Entry 3IBC (X-ray diffraction, 2.75 A resolution); this record covers chains A and C of the 6 polymer chains in the assembly.

[Chain A]
Protein: Caspase-7
From: Homo sapiens
Notes: EC 3.4.22.60; fragment: P20 subunit
UniProtKB: P55210 (CASP7_HUMAN); numbering as in UniProt (aligned over 24-196)
Chain sequence (173 residues; each row starts with the number of its first residue):
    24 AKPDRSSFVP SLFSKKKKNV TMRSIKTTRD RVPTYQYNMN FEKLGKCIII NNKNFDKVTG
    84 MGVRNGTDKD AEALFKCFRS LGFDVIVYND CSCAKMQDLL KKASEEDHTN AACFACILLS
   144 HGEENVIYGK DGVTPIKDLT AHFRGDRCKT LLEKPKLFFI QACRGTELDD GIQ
Not modelled in the structure: 24-56

[Chain C]
Protein: Caspase-7
From: Homo sapiens
Notes: EC 3.4.22.60; fragment: P20 subunit
UniProtKB: P55210 (CASP7_HUMAN); residues 324-496 here correspond to UniProt positions 24-196 (UniProt number = residue number - 300)
Chain sequence (173 residues; each row starts with the number of its first residue):
   324 AKPDRSSFVP SLFSKKKKNV TMRSIKTTRD RVPTYQYNMN FEKLGKCIII NNKNFDKVTG
   384 MGVRNGTDKD AEALFKCFRS LGFDVIVYND CSCAKMQDLL KKASEEDHTN AACFACILLS
   444 HGEENVIYGK DGVTPIKDLT AHFRGDRCKT LLEKPKLFFI QACRGTELDD GIQ
Not modelled in the structure: 324-356

[Interface between chain A and chain C]
Contacting residue pairs (9):
  Gly168(A) - Ile495(C)
  Asp169(A) - Ile495(C)
  Lys172(A) - Ile495(C)
  Lys172(A) - Gln496(C)
  Leu175(A) - Ile495(C)  hydrophobic
  Glu190(A) - Lys460(C)  salt bridge
  Ile195(A) - Lys472(C)
  Ile195(A) - Leu475(C)  hydrophobic
  Gln196(A) - Leu475(C)
Interface residues without a listed pair, chain A (9 interface residues in all): Lys160, Glu176
Interface residues without a listed pair, chain C (9 interface residues in all): Glu447, Gly468, Asp469, Gly494

[Overview]
Chain A and chain C each contribute 9 residues to their interface; the contacts include 1 salt bridge. The
salt-bridged pair is Glu190(A)-Lys460(C).
Chain A and chain C are both Caspase-7 (Homo sapiens); the structure, Crystal Structure of Caspase-7 incomplex
with Acetyl-YVAD-CHO, was determined by X-ray diffraction (same publication as 3IBF).
